PDB entry 4INU | X-ray diffraction, 3.10 A resolution | chains D and E of the 28 polymer chains in the assembly

Chain D:
Name: Proteasome component PUP2
Source organism: Saccharomyces cerevisiae
Notes: EC 3.4.25.1
UniProt: P32379 (PSA5_YEAST); residues -7 to 252 here correspond to UniProt positions 1-260 (UniProt number = residue number + 8)
Amino-acid sequence (260 residues; each row starts with the number of its first residue; numbers below 1 keep their minus sign (Met-7 is residue -7)):
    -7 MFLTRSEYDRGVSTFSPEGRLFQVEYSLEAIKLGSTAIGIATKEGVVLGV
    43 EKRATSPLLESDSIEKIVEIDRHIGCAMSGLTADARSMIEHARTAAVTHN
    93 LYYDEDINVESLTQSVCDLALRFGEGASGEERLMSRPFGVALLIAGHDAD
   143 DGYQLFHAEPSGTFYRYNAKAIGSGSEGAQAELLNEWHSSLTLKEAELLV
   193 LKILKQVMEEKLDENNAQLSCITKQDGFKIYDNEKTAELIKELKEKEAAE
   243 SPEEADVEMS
Disordered / not traced: -7 to 0, 243-252

Chain E:
Name: Proteasome component PRE5
Source organism: Saccharomyces cerevisiae
Notes: EC 3.4.25.1
UniProt: P40302 (PSA1_YEAST); residues 0-233 here correspond to UniProt positions 1-234 (UniProt number = residue number + 1)
Amino-acid sequence (234 residues; row label = number of the first residue in the row; numbering starts at 0):
     0 MFRNNYDGDTVTFSPTGRLFQVEYALEAIKQGSVTVGLRSNTHAVLVALK
    50 RNADELSSYQKKIIKCDEHMGLSLAGLAPDARVLSNYLRQQCNYSSLVFN
   100 RKLAVERAGHLLCDKAQKNTQSYGGRPYGVGLLIIGYDKSGAHLLEFQPS
   150 GNVTELYGTAIGARSQGAKTYLERTLDTFIKIDGNPDELIKAGVEAISQS
   200 LRDESLTVDNLSIAIVGKDTPFTIYDGEAVAKYI
Disordered / not traced: 0
Curated features (UniProtKB/Swiss-Prot):
  - modified residue: Ser13 (Phosphoserine)
  - cross-link: Lys190 (Glycyl lysine isopeptide (Lys-Gly) (interchain with G-Cter in ubiquitin))

Interface between chain D and chain E:
Pairs across the interface (53):
  Ser5(D) with Gly123(E), hydrogen bond (side chain-backbone); Arg125(E)
  Thr6(D) with Gly7(E); Gln20(E)
  Phe7(D) with Gln20(E), hydrogen bond (backbone-side chain); Tyr23(E); Ala24(E), hydrophobic; Leu76(E), hydrophobic; Arg125(E); Pro126(E)
  Ser8(D) with Tyr23(E)
  Pro9(D) with Arg2(E); Tyr23(E), hydrophobic; Glu26(E)
  Glu10(D) with Glu26(E); Gln30(E), hydrogen bond (backbone-side chain)
  Gly11(D) with Tyr23(E); Ala27(E)
  Arg12(D) with Gln30(E), hydrogen bond
  Leu13(D) with Arg125(E)
  Gln106(D) with Arg81(E)
  Asp110(D) with Arg81(E), salt bridge
  Leu113(D) with Pro78(E), hydrophobic; Asp79(E); Arg125(E)
  Gly118(D) with Tyr122(E); Gly123(E); Gly124(E)
  Ala119(D) with Gly123(E); Gly124(E)
  Ser120(D) with Asn118(E), hydrogen bond (backbone-side chain); Ser121(E); Gly124(E)
  Ser153(D) with Pro78(E)
  Gly154(D) with Pro78(E)
  Thr155(D) with Ala77(E); Pro78(E)
  Phe156(D) with Gln59(E)
  Tyr157(D) with Arg50(E), hydrogen bond (side chain-backbone); Ala52(E); Ser57(E); Gln59(E)
  Arg158(D) with Ser56(E); Ser57(E), hydrogen bond (backbone-backbone)
  Tyr159(D) with Ala52(E); Asp53(E); Leu55(E); Ser56(E)
  Asn160(D) with Leu55(E), hydrogen bond (backbone-backbone)
  Ala161(D) with Leu55(E)
  Gln172(D) with Asp53(E)
  Leu175(D) with Leu55(E)
  Leu176(D) with Leu55(E), hydrophobic
Other interface residues (no listed pair), chain D (30 interface residues in all): Arg2, Glu117, Trp179
Other interface residues (no listed pair), chain E (33 interface residues in all): Asp6, Asn51, Glu54, Lys60, Lys117, Gly128

Overview:
The interface between chain D and chain E involves 30 residues on one side and 33 on the other; the contacts
include 8 hydrogen bonds and 1 salt bridge. Polar contacts include Asp110(D)-Arg81(E), Ser5(D)-Gly123(E) and
Phe7(D)-Gln20(E).
Chain D is Proteasome component PUP2 and chain E is Proteasome component PRE5, both from Saccharomyces
cerevisiae; the structure, Yeast 20S proteasome in complex with the vinyl sulfone LU112, was determined by
X-ray diffraction, deposited together with 4INR and 4INT.
